PDB entry 8Z97 | electron microscopy, 2.65 A resolution | chains A and C of the 7 polymer chains in the assembly

== Chain A ==
Protein: Polymerase acidic protein
Source organism: Thogoto virus (isolate SiAr 126)
Reference sequence: P27194 (PA_THOGV); residues 1-622 here = UniProt positions 1-622
Chain sequence (622 residues; numbered 1 to 622; the number before each row is that of its first residue):
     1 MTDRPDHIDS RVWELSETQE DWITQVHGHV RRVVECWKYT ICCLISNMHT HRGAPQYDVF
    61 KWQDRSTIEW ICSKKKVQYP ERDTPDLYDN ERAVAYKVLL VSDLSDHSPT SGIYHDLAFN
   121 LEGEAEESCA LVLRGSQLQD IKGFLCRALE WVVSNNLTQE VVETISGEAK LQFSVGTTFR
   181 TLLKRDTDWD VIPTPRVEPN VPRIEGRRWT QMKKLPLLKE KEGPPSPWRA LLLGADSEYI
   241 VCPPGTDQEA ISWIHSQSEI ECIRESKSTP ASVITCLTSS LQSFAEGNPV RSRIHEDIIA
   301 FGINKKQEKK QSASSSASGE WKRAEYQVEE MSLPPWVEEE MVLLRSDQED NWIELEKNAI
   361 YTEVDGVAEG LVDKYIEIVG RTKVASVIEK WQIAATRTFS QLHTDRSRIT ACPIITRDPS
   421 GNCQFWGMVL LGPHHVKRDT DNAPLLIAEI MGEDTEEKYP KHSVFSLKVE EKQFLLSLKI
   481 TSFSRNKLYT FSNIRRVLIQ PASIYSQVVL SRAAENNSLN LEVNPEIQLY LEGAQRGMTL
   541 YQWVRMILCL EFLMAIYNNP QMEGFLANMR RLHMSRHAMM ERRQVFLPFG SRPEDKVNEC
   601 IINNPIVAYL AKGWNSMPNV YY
Disordered / not traced: 1
Sequence notes: conflict Glu471 (Gly in P27194)

== Chain C ==
Protein: Polymerase basic protein 2
Source organism: Thogoto virus (isolate SiAr 126)
Reference sequence: Q9YNA4 (PB2_THOGV); residues 1-769 here = UniProt positions 1-769
Chain sequence (827 residues; each row starts with the number of its first residue):
     1 MDREEPAESE CTLRALVEEY NGACKEAPKE MSKQFTDYNT FKRYTTSKKD HAPQMRLVYS
    61 VRKPWPISMT PSKEIPLVFN GTKLKDTILD LGESKRTRAN IVVPDYWSKY GSQTSLEVVN
   121 AILYAEDLKV QRFFSTEWGE IRYGRMLPFR KPVQACPTIE EVNPASIPHT LLQVFCPQYT
   181 TLDSKRKAHM GAVEKLKRVM EPICKVQTQE SAVHIARSLI DSNKKWLPTV VDHTPRTAEM
   241 AHFLCSKYHY VHTNTQDLSD TRSIDNLCGE LVKRSLKCRC PKETLVANLD KITIQGRPMR
   301 EVLADHDGEL PYLGICRVAM GLSTHHTMKI RSTKFSILNS DHPRIEVKKV FSLSPDVQVT
   361 IPYRRFKGKA KVYFQNDQIQ GYFSCTDRQI DEIKISAPKN APLLEPLLDI CYYGSFIEPG
   421 FEQTFGFYPA GKREFVDSFF MHHSKDHKAF LIHMGLDKDL SLPLSPELNW KEPALSKVCR
   481 VTELDSTVQP YTSATREFVL GETLNVYTQH ENGLELLICP TEIRSTRGPL PPGTNLSGSE
   541 FIDIYQDPFS RAKSLLKSTI LHAERCKEFV GNMLEEYQDP AETTVQSLVP INTWGKSAKR
   601 KLQEEITSDP DWHQCPRKRA KMSYLAIIAG SIQDRDKKQT NVPRAFMLRG SQIEYDMKAT
   661 RGLVVDTTNR IIVGGETVLR EGKGGPEGYV QTGVFEEQPR CYLVDTPDHG LSMGLSRFCV
   721 HSQGRYFQYE KKISIWEETD NIKATIDSQR DLKRRRDIEE MVSKRARIVL EVLFQGPGHH
   781 HHHHHHSADY KDDDDKGGWS HPQFEKGGGS GGGGSGGSAW SHPQFEK
Disordered / not traced: 1-7, 258-263, 347-363, 419-448, 547-685, 752-827
Sequence notes: expression tag (770-827)
Ligand contacts: V9G (7-methyl-guanosine-5'-triphosphate-5'-(2'-O-methyl)-adenosine): Lys42, Arg43, Arg217
From the paper describing this entry:
  - conformationally variable residues (loop rearrangement): Arg43 to Pro53, Thr208 to Asp221
  - binding site for the 9-nt RNA strand: Arg43 to Pro53
  - mutagenesis - F134A/W138A, Q295A/D547A/I653A, D547A/F549A: decreased catalytic activity

== Interface between chain A and chain C ==
Contacting residue pairs (67; chain A residue first):
  Asp6(A) - Lys187(C)  salt bridge
  His7(A) - Glu738(C)
  Asp9(A) - Ile742(C)
  Ser10(A) - Arg300(C)
  Arg11(A) - Thr739(C)  hydrogen bond (side chain-backbone)
  Arg11(A) - Ile742(C)
  Arg11(A) - Lys743(C)
  Arg11(A) - Ile746(C)
  Val12(A) - Ile742(C)  hydrophobic
  Tyr39(A) - Ile746(C)
  Tyr39(A) - Gln749(C)  hydrogen bond
  Cys43(A) - Thr745(C)
  Leu44(A) - Asn741(C)
  Asn47(A) - Asn741(C)
  Met48(A) - Trp736(C)  hydrophobic
  Val59(A) - Gln749(C)
  Lys61(A) - Gln749(C)
  Gln63(A) - Gln749(C)
  Trp70(A) - Asp751(C)
  Gln139(A) - Val690(C)
  Gln139(A) - Thr692(C)
  Gln139(A) - Glu730(C)
  Gln139(A) - Lys731(C)  hydrogen bond (side chain-backbone)
  Gln139(A) - Lys732(C)
  Gln139(A) - Ile733(C)
  Asp140(A) - Ser734(C)  hydrogen bond
  Lys142(A) - Thr692(C)
  Gly143(A) - Thr692(C)
  Phe144(A) - Glu738(C)
  Cys146(A) - Gln691(C)
  Cys146(A) - Thr692(C)
  Cys146(A) - Gly693(C)  hydrogen bond (side chain-backbone)
  Cys146(A) - Val694(C)
  Arg147(A) - Asp183(C)
  Arg147(A) - Gln691(C)
  Arg147(A) - Glu738(C)  salt bridge
  Leu149(A) - Val694(C)  hydrophobic
  Glu150(A) - Asp183(C)
  Glu150(A) - Gln691(C)  hydrogen bond
  Glu150(A) - Phe727(C)
  Val153(A) - Arg725(C)
  Asn156(A) - Thr36(C)
  Asn156(A) - Asn39(C)
  Thr362(A) - Trp138(C)
  Glu363(A) - Ile141(C)
  Val364(A) - Ile141(C)
  Val364(A) - Phe243(C)
  Val364(A) - His249(C)
  Val364(A) - Val251(C)  hydrophobic
  Val367(A) - Tyr143(C)
  Phe399(A) - Met55(C)
  His403(A) - Met55(C)  hydrogen bond (side chain-backbone)
  His403(A) - Tyr59(C)
  Tyr489(A) - Gln54(C)
  Tyr489(A) - Met55(C)  hydrophobic
  Gln507(A) - Tyr248(C)
  Leu510(A) - Tyr248(C)  hydrophobic
  Ser511(A) - Arg145(C)  hydrogen bond (backbone-side chain)
  Ser511(A) - Tyr248(C)
  Ala513(A) - Tyr143(C)
  Ala514(A) - Gly144(C)
  Ala514(A) - Arg145(C)
  Glu515(A) - Arg145(C)
  Asn516(A) - Tyr143(C)
  Asn517(A) - Arg142(C)
  Asn517(A) - Tyr143(C)  hydrogen bond (side chain-backbone)
  Leu519(A) - Tyr143(C)
Interface residues without a listed pair, chain A (51 interface residues in all): Arg4, Thr40, Ser46, Trp62, Ser136, Ser400, Asp439, Asn486, Ser518
Interface residues without a listed pair, chain C (45 interface residues in all): Arg56, Phe133, Glu140, Thr181, Asp740

== Overview ==
Chain A and chain C form an interface of 51 and 45 residues respectively; the contacts include 9 hydrogen
bonds and 2 salt bridges. Among the polar pairs are Asp6(A)-Lys187(C), Arg147(A)-Glu738(C) and
Arg11(A)-Thr739(C). From the paper: a binding site for the 9-nt RNA strand at Arg43(C); F134A/W138A,
Q295A/D547A/I653A and D547A/F549A of chain C reduce catalytic activity.
Chain A is Polymerase acidic protein and chain C is Polymerase basic protein 2, both from Thogoto virus
(isolate SiAr 126); the structure, Cryo-EM structure of Thogoto virus polymerase in a transcription elongation
conformation, was determined by electron microscopy together with 8Z85, 8Z8J, 8Z8N, 8Z8X, 8Z90, 8Z98 and 3
further entries from the same study.
